7DBJ - chains C and D of the 4 polymer chains in the assembly; structure by X-ray diffraction, 1.55 A resolution.

== Chain C (and D) ==
Name: L-lactate dehydrogenase B chain
From: Homo sapiens
Notes: EC 1.1.1.27; chain D of this document is another copy of the same molecule, construct and numbering; everything in this record applies to it too
UniProt: P07195 (LDHB_HUMAN); numbering as in UniProt (aligned over 2-334)
Sequence (333 residues; each row starts with the number of its first residue):
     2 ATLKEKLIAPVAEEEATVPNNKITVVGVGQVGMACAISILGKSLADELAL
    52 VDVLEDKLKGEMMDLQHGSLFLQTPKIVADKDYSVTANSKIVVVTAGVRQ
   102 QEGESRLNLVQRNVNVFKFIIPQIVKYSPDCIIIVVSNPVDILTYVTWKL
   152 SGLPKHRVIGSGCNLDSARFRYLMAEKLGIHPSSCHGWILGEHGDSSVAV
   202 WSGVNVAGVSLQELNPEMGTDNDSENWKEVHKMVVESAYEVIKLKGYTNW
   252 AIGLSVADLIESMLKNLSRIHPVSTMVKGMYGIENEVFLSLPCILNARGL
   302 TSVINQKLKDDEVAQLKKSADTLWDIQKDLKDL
Ligand contacts:
  - H1U (N-[[3-[2-[(phenylmethyl)amino]ethyl]-1H-indol-2-yl]methyl]cycloheptanamine): Ser-203, Gly-204, Asn-206, Gly-209, Ser-211, Glu-214, Lys-308, Leu-309, Lys-310
  - NADH (NAI; 1,4-dihydronicotinamide adenine dinucleotide): Val-27, Gly-28, Val-29, Gly-30, Gln-31, Val-32, Gly-33, Asp-53, Val-54, Leu-55, Tyr-84, Thr-96, Ala-97, Gly-98, Val-99, Arg-100, Gln-101, Leu-110, Asn-114, Val-117, Ile-121, Val-137, Ser-138, Asn-139, Val-141, Ser-162, Leu-166, His-194, Tyr-248, Thr-249, Ile-253
  - oxamic acid (OXM): Gln-101, Arg-107, Asn-139, Leu-166, Arg-170, His-194, Ala-239, Thr-249
From the paper describing this entry:
  - allosteric site: Ser-203, Gly-204, Asn-206, Gly-209, Ser-211, Glu-214, Lys-308, Lys-310
  - specificity-determining residues: Glu-214, Lys-308, Lys-310 (by similarity / conservation)
  - binding site for H1U: Ser-203, Gly-204, Asn-206, Gly-209, Ser-211, Glu-214, Lys-308, Lys-310

== Interface between chain C and chain D ==
Residue-residue contacts - 104 pairs, chain C then chain D:
  Thr-3(C) / Glu-226(D)
  Leu-4(C) / Leu-212(D)
  Leu-4(C) / Asn-216(D)
  Leu-4(C) / Glu-226(D)  hydrogen bond (backbone-side chain)
  Leu-4(C) / Trp-228(D)
  Lys-5(C) / Lys-178(D)
  Lys-7(C) / Leu-215(D)  hydrogen bond (side chain-backbone)
  Leu-8(C) / Val-207(D)  hydrophobic
  Leu-8(C) / Val-210(D)  hydrophobic
  Leu-8(C) / Leu-212(D)  hydrophobic
  Leu-8(C) / Leu-215(D)  hydrophobic
  Ile-9(C) / Leu-179(D)
  Met-34(C) / Trp-251(D)  hydrophobic
  Ile-38(C) / Trp-251(D)  hydrophobic
  Asp-57(C) / Leu-245(D)
  Lys-58(C) / Leu-245(D)  hydrogen bond (backbone-backbone)
  Lys-58(C) / Tyr-248(D)
  Lys-60(C) / Leu-245(D)
  Gly-61(C) / Val-242(D)
  Gly-61(C) / Leu-245(D)
  Gly-61(C) / Lys-246(D)
  Glu-62(C) / Lys-246(D)  salt bridge
  Glu-62(C) / Tyr-248(D)
  Glu-62(C) / Trp-251(D)  hydrogen bond
  Met-64(C) / Glu-241(D)
  Met-64(C) / Val-242(D)  hydrophobic
  Met-64(C) / Leu-245(D)  hydrophobic
  Asp-65(C) / Lys-246(D)  salt bridge
  Asp-65(C) / Thr-249(D)
  Asp-65(C) / Asn-250(D)  hydrogen bond (side chain-backbone)
  Asp-65(C) / Trp-251(D)  hydrogen bond (side chain-backbone)
  Asp-65(C) / Ala-252(D)  hydrogen bond (side chain-backbone)
  Leu-66(C) / Trp-251(D)  hydrophobic
  Gln-67(C) / Tyr-173(D)
  His-68(C) / Ala-169(D)
  His-68(C) / Arg-170(D)  hydrogen bond
  His-68(C) / Ser-238(D)
  His-68(C) / Ala-252(D)
  Gly-69(C) / Ala-252(D)
  Ser-70(C) / Tyr-173(D)
  Ser-70(C) / His-182(D)
  Leu-71(C) / Ala-169(D)  hydrophobic
  Leu-71(C) / Arg-172(D)
  Leu-71(C) / Pro-183(D)
  Leu-71(C) / Ser-184(D)
  Phe-72(C) / Asn-165(D)
  Phe-72(C) / Ala-169(D)  hydrophobic
  Phe-72(C) / Leu-255(D)  hydrophobic
  Phe-72(C) / Ser-256(D)
  Phe-72(C) / Asp-259(D)
  Leu-73(C) / His-182(D)  hydrogen bond (backbone-side chain)
  Asn-165(C) / Phe-72(D)
  Ala-169(C) / His-68(D)
  Ala-169(C) / Leu-71(D)  hydrophobic
  Ala-169(C) / Phe-72(D)  hydrophobic
  Arg-170(C) / His-68(D)  hydrogen bond
  Arg-172(C) / Leu-71(D)
  Tyr-173(C) / Gln-67(D)  hydrogen bond
  Tyr-173(C) / Ser-70(D)
  Lys-178(C) / Lys-5(D)
  Leu-179(C) / Lys-5(D)
  Leu-179(C) / Ile-9(D)
  His-182(C) / Ser-70(D)
  His-182(C) / Leu-73(D)  hydrogen bond (side chain-backbone)
  Pro-183(C) / Ser-70(D)
  Pro-183(C) / Leu-71(D)
  Ser-184(C) / Leu-71(D)
  Val-207(C) / Leu-8(D)  hydrophobic
  Val-210(C) / Leu-8(D)  hydrophobic
  Leu-212(C) / Leu-4(D)
  Leu-212(C) / Leu-8(D)  hydrophobic
  Leu-215(C) / Lys-7(D)  hydrogen bond (backbone-side chain)
  Leu-215(C) / Leu-8(D)  hydrophobic
  Asn-216(C) / Leu-4(D)
  Glu-226(C) / Thr-3(D)
  Glu-226(C) / Leu-4(D)  hydrogen bond (side chain-backbone)
  Trp-228(C) / Leu-4(D)
  Ser-238(C) / His-68(D)
  Val-242(C) / Gly-61(D)
  Val-242(C) / Met-64(D)  hydrophobic
  Leu-245(C) / Asp-57(D)
  Leu-245(C) / Lys-58(D)  hydrogen bond (backbone-backbone)
  Leu-245(C) / Lys-60(D)
  Leu-245(C) / Gly-61(D)
  Leu-245(C) / Met-64(D)  hydrophobic
  Lys-246(C) / Gly-61(D)
  Lys-246(C) / Glu-62(D)  salt bridge
  Lys-246(C) / Asp-65(D)  salt bridge
  Tyr-248(C) / Lys-58(D)
  Thr-249(C) / Asp-65(D)
  Asn-250(C) / Asp-65(D)  hydrogen bond (backbone-side chain)
  Trp-251(C) / Met-34(D)  hydrophobic
  Trp-251(C) / Ile-38(D)  hydrophobic
  Trp-251(C) / Glu-62(D)  hydrogen bond
  Trp-251(C) / Asp-65(D)  hydrogen bond (backbone-side chain)
  Trp-251(C) / Leu-66(D)  hydrophobic
  Trp-251(C) / Trp-251(D)  hydrophobic
  Ala-252(C) / Asp-65(D)  hydrogen bond (backbone-side chain)
  Ala-252(C) / His-68(D)
  Ala-252(C) / Gly-69(D)
  Leu-255(C) / Gly-69(D)
  Leu-255(C) / Phe-72(D)  hydrophobic
  Ser-256(C) / Phe-72(D)
  Asp-259(C) / Phe-72(D)
Other interface residues (no listed pair), chain C (56 interface residues in all): Ala-2, Ile-181, Met-219, Glu-241
Other interface residues (no listed pair), chain D (55 interface residues in all): Ala-2, Met-219

== Overview ==
The interface between chain C and chain D involves 56 residues on one side and 55 on the other; the contacts
include 19 hydrogen bonds and 4 salt bridges. Polar pairs include Glu-62(C)/Lys-246(D), Asp-65(C)/Lys-246(D)
and Leu-4(C)/Glu-226(D). The paper reports a binding site for H1U at Ser-203(C), Gly-204(C) and Asn-206(C)
among others; an allosteric site at Ser-203(C), Gly-204(C) and Asn-206(C) among others.
Chain C and chain D are both L-lactate dehydrogenase B chain (Homo sapiens); the structure, Crystal structure
of human LDHB in complex with NADH, oxamate, and AXKO-0046, was determined by X-ray diffraction, deposited
together with 7DBK.
